8YNL - chains B and I of the 9 polymer chains in the assembly; structure by electron microscopy, 3.55 A resolution.

[Chain B]
Name: Caspase-8 subunit p10
Source organism: Homo sapiens
UniProtKB: Q14790 (CASP8_HUMAN); residue numbers follow UniProt; this construct covers 1-479
Sequence (479 residues; numbered 1 to 479; the number before each row is that of its first residue):
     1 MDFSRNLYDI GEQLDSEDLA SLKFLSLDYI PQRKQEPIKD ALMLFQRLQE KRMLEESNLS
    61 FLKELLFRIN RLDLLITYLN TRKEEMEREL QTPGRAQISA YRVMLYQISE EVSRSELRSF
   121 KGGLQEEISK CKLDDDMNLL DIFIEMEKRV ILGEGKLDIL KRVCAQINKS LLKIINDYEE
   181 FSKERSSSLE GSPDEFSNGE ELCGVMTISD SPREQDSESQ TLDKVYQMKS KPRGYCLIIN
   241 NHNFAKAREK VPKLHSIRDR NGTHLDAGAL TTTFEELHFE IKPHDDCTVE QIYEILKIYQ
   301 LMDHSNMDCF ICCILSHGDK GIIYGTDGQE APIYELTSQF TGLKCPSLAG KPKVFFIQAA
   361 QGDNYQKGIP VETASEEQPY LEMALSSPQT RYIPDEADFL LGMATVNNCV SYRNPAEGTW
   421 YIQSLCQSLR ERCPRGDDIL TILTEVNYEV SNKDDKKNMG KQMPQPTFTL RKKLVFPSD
Disordered / not traced: 183-479
Differences from the reference sequence: engineered mutation Gly122 (Phe in Q14790), Gly123 (Leu in Q14790), Ala360 (Cys in Q14790), Ala374 (Asp in Q14790), Ala384 (Asp in Q14790)
Swiss-Prot annotation at these positions:
  - active site: His317
  - site: Asp216, Ser217 (Cleavage)
  - modified residue: Ser188 (Phosphoserine), Ser211 (Phosphoserine), Lys224 (N6-acetyllysine), Tyr334 (Phosphotyrosine), Tyr380 (Phosphotyrosine), Ser387 (Phosphoserine), Arg413 (Microbial infection: ADP-riboxanated arginine)
Reported in the primary citation:
  - mutagenesis - E12A/F122G/L123G, N70A/F122G/L123G, E110A/F122G/L123G: unchanged binding to CASP8 and FADD-like apoptosis regulator subunit p43 (chain I)

[Chain I]
Name: CASP8 and FADD-like apoptosis regulator subunit p43
Source organism: Homo sapiens
UniProtKB: O15519 (CFLAR_HUMAN); numbering as in UniProt (aligned over 1-181)
Sequence (181 residues; numbered 1 to 181; the number before each row is that of its first residue):
     1 MSAEVIHQVE EALDTDEKEM LLFLCRDVAI DVVPPNVRDL LDILRERGKL SVGDLAELLY
    61 RVRRFDLLKR ILKMDRKAVE THLLRNPHLV SDYRVLMAEI GEDLDKSDVS SLIFLMKDYM
   121 GRGKISKEKS FLDLVVELEK LNLVAPDQLD LLEKCLKNIH RIDLKTKIQK YKQSVQGAGT
   181 S
Disordered / not traced: 122-127, 177-181

[Chain B / chain I interface]
Residue-residue contacts - 9 pairs, chain B then chain I:
  Arg33(B) - Ser107(I)
  Glu50(B) - His160(I)
  Glu50(B) - Arg161(I)  salt bridge
  Glu50(B) - Ile162(I)
  Glu50(B) - Asp163(I)
  Lys51(B) - His160(I)
  Lys51(B) - Ile162(I)
  Arg52(B) - Ile162(I)
  Arg52(B) - Thr166(I)
From the paper, about this interface:
  - hot spots on chain B (mutagenesis) - R33D/F122G/L123G, R52D/F122G/L123G: decreased binding to CASP8 and FADD-like apoptosis regulator subunit p43 (chain I)

[Summary]
The interface between chain B and chain I involves 4 residues on one side and 6 on the other; the contacts
include 1 salt bridge. The salt-bridged pair is Glu50(B)-Arg161(I). From the paper: R33D/F122G/L123G and
R52D/F122G/L123G of chain B reduce binding to CASP8 and FADD-like apoptosis regulator subunit p43 (chain I);
E12A/F122G/L123G, N70A/F122G/L123G and E110A/F122G/L123G of chain B leave binding to CASP8 and FADD-like
apoptosis regulator subunit p43 (chain I) unchanged.
Here chain B is Caspase-8 subunit p10 and chain I is CASP8 and FADD-like apoptosis regulator subunit p43, both
from Homo sapiens. Entry 8YNL (Structure of the Caspase-8/cFLIP death effector domain assembly) was determined
by electron microscopy (same publication as 8YM4, 8YM5, 8YM6, 8YNI, 8YNK, 8YNM and 8YNN).
